PDB entry 2HWF | X-ray diffraction, 3.80 A resolution | chains 1 and 3 of the 4 polymer chains in the assembly

# Chain 1
Name: Human rhinovirus 1A coat protein (subunit VP1)
From: Human rhinovirus 1A
UniProtKB: P23008 (POLG_HRV1A); residues 1-287 here correspond to UniProt positions 546-832 (UniProt number = residue number + 545)
Sequence (287 residues; numbered 1 to 287; the number before each row is that of its first residue):
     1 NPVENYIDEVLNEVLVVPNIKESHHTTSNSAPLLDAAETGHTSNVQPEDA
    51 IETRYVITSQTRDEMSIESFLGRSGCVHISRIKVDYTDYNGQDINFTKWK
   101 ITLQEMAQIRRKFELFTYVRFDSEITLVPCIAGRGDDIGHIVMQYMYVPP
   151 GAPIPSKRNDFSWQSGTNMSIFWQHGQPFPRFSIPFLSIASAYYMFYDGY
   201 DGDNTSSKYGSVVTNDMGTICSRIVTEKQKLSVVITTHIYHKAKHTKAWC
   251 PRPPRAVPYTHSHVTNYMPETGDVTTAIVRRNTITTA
Disordered / not traced: 1-4
Ligand contacts: JEN (3-methoxy-6-[4-(3-methylphenyl)-1-piperazinyl]pyridazine): I101, T102, L103, F121, S123, I125, Y147, F182, L187, Y193, Y194, M195, N215, M217, I220, H241

# Chain 3
Name: Human rhinovirus 1A coat protein (subunit VP3)
From: Human rhinovirus 1A
UniProtKB: P23008 (POLG_HRV1A); residues 1-238 here correspond to UniProt positions 308-545 (UniProt number = residue number + 307)
Sequence (238 residues; numbered 1 to 238; the number before each row is that of its first residue):
     1 GLPVYITPGSGQFMTTDDMQSPCALPWYHPTKEISIPGEVKNLIEMCQVD
    51 TLIPVNNVGNNVGNVSMYTVQLGNQTGMAQKVFSIKVDITSTPLATTLIG
   101 EIASYYTHWTGSLRFSFMFCGTANTTLKLLLAYTPPGIDEPTTRKDAMLG
   151 THVVWDVGLQSTISLVVPWVSASHFRLTADNKYSMAGYITCWYQTNLVVP
   201 PSTPQTADMLCFVSACKDFCLRMARDTDLHIQSGPIEQ

# Chain 1 / chain 3 interface
Residue-residue contacts (158):
  V17(1) with K217(3); D218(3)
  P18(1) with K217(3)
  N19(1) with K217(3), hydrogen bond (backbone-side chain)
  I20(1) with D218(3)
  L33(1) with T162(3); I163(3); S164(3), hydrogen bond (backbone-backbone)
  L34(1) with Q160(3), hydrogen bond (backbone-side chain); T162(3); I163(3), hydrophobic
  D35(1) with Q160(3); T162(3), hydrogen bond (backbone-backbone)
  A36(1) with S161(3); T162(3)
  A37(1) with T162(3), hydrogen bond (backbone-side chain)
  E38(1) with M118(3); S161(3), hydrogen bond; T162(3)
  H41(1) with D50(3)
  T42(1) with Q48(3); V49(3); D50(3), hydrogen bond; S214(3)
  S43(1) with R114(3), hydrogen bond (backbone-side chain)
  N44(1) with R114(3)
  V45(1) with R114(3), hydrogen bond (backbone-side chain); C216(3)
  Q46(1) with C216(3); K217(3), hydrogen bond (side chain-backbone)
  P47(1) with S112(3); V166(3), hydrophobic; D218(3)
  E48(1) with K217(3), salt bridge
  A50(1) with V166(3), hydrophobic
  Q60(1) with T110(3); D218(3); C220(3)
  T61(1) with C220(3), hydrogen bond (backbone-side chain)
  R62(1) with N42(3); I44(3); K217(3), hydrogen bond (side chain-backbone); F219(3), hydrogen bond (side chain-backbone)
  E64(1) with Y106(3), hydrogen bond (backbone-side chain); R222(3); M223(3), hydrogen bond (side chain-backbone); A224(3)
  M65(1) with N42(3), hydrogen bond (backbone-side chain); L43(3), hydrogen bond (backbone-backbone); I44(3), hydrophobic; Y106(3); L221(3)
  S66(1) with K41(3); N42(3)
  I67(1) with V40(3), hydrophobic; K41(3); N42(3)
  F70(1) with L43(3), hydrophobic; Y105(3), hydrophobic
  R73(1) with T15(3); A224(3)
  S74(1) with T15(3), hydrogen bond (backbone-side chain)
  Q104(1) with I236(3)
  E105(1) with I236(3); Q238(3)
  A107(1) with Q232(3)
  Q108(1) with D226(3), hydrogen bond
  R110(1) with I236(3)
  R111(1) with E101(3), salt bridge; Y105(3); L229(3); H230(3), hydrogen bond
  K112(1) with Y105(3)
  R120(1) with T31(3), hydrogen bond (side chain-backbone); K32(3), hydrogen bond (side chain-backbone); E33(3)
  E124(1) with M19(3)
  T126(1) with F13(3)
  F179(1) with G11(3); F13(3), hydrophobic
  R181(1) with D17(3), salt bridge; S21(3)
  F182(1) with S21(3); P22(3)
  S183(1) with S21(3), hydrogen bond (side chain-backbone); P22(3), hydrogen bond (backbone-backbone); A24(3)
  P185(1) with L25(3); Y28(3), hydrophobic
  F186(1) with Y28(3); P30(3); T31(3)
  L187(1) with Y28(3), hydrogen bond (backbone-side chain)
  I189(1) with T31(3), hydrogen bond (backbone-side chain)
  A190(1) with T31(3)
  S191(1) with T31(3); K32(3); I34(3)
  K242(1) with D17(3), hydrogen bond (side chain-backbone)
  K247(1) with E33(3), salt bridge; E39(3), salt bridge
  A248(1) with E39(3), hydrogen bond (backbone-side chain); V40(3), hydrogen bond (backbone-backbone)
  W249(1) with E33(3); I36(3), hydrogen bond (side chain-backbone); G38(3); E39(3); V40(3)
  C250(1) with P37(3), hydrogen bond (side chain-backbone); G38(3), hydrogen bond (side chain-backbone)
  P251(1) with V40(3), hydrophobic; M46(3), hydrophobic
  P254(1) with L98(3); E101(3)
  R255(1) with H230(3), hydrogen bond (backbone-side chain)
  V257(1) with H230(3)
  P258(1) with Q232(3)
  Y259(1) with H230(3); Q232(3), hydrogen bond (backbone-side chain)
  T260(1) with I236(3); E237(3), hydrogen bond (backbone-backbone)
  H261(1) with I236(3); E237(3); Q238(3)
  S262(1) with E237(3), hydrogen bond (backbone-backbone); Q238(3)
  A277(1) with L229(3)
  I278(1) with M67(3), hydrophobic; T92(3); T96(3)
  V279(1) with N57(3), hydrogen bond (backbone-side chain); T92(3)
  R280(1) with N57(3); G59(3), hydrogen bond (side chain-backbone); V62(3)
  R281(1) with V55(3), hydrogen bond (side chain-backbone); N57(3), hydrogen bond (backbone-backbone); V58(3); G59(3); S84(3), hydrogen bond (side chain-backbone); I85(3); P93(3)
  I284(1) with V55(3); N56(3); V58(3); V82(3); F83(3), hydrophobic; S84(3), hydrogen bond (backbone-backbone)
  T285(1) with K81(3), hydrogen bond (backbone-side chain); V82(3), hydrogen bond (side chain-backbone); S84(3); E140(3)
  T286(1) with S84(3); E140(3)
  A287(1) with S84(3), hydrogen bond (backbone-side chain); I85(3), hydrophobic; K86(3); E140(3), hydrogen bond (backbone-side chain)
Other interface residues (no listed pair), chain 1 (87 interface residues in all): I51, M106, F116, V128, M169, P178, I184, S188, Y240, K244, R252, P253, A256, N282, T283
Other interface residues (no listed pair), chain 3 (90 interface residues in all): Q12, T16, D18, Q20, C23, C47, N60, G63, V153, P168, F212, T227, I231, P235

# Summary
87 residues of chain 1 face 90 of chain 3 across their interface; the contacts include 46 hydrogen bonds and 5
salt bridges. Among the polar pairs are E48(1)-K217(3), R111(1)-E101(3) and R181(1)-D17(3). Chain 1 binds
compound JEN.
Here chain 1 is Human rhinovirus 1A coat protein (subunit VP1) and chain 3 is Human rhinovirus 1A coat protein
(subunit VP3), both from Human rhinovirus 1A. Entry 2HWF (A comparison of the anti-rhinoviral drug binding
pocket in HRV14 and HRV1A) was determined by X-ray diffraction (same publication as 2HWB, 2HWC, 2HWD and
2HWE).
